Entry 7KTH (X-ray diffraction, 1.48 A resolution); this record covers chains A and D of the 4 polymer chains in the assembly.

Chain A:
Molecule: DNA-directed DNA/RNA polymerase mu
Source organism: Homo sapiens
Notes: EC 2.7.7.7
Reference sequence: Q9NP87 (DPOLM_HUMAN); numbering as in UniProt; present here: 132-397, 410-494
Chain sequence (356 residues; numbered 127 to 494; 12 numbers in that range are skipped by the numbering (no residue carries them; nothing is unmodelled there); the number before each row is that of its first residue):
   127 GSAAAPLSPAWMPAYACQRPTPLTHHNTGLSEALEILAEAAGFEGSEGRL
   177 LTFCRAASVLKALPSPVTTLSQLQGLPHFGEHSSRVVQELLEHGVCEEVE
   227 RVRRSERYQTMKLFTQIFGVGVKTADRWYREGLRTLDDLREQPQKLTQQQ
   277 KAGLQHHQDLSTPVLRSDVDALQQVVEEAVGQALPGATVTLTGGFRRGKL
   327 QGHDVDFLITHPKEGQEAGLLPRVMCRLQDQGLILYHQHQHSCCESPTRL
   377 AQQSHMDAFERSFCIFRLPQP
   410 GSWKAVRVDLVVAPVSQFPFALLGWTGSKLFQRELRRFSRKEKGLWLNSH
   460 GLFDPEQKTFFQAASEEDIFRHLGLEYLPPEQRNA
Disordered / not traced: 127-136, 365-384
Covalent attachments: 2,3-dihydroxy-1,4-dithiobutane (DTT) linked to Cys180
Construct notes: expression tag (127-131); conflict Gly410 (Pro in Q9NP87)
Metal / ion sites: Na+ site 1: Thr241, Ile243, Val246 (shared with 1 residue of chain P); Mg2+: Asp330, Asp332 (together with glycolic acid) (shared with 1 residue of chain P); Na+ site 2: Asp332, Asp418 (shared with 2 residues of chain P)
Ligand contacts: glycolic acid (GOA): Gly319, Gly320, Arg323, Asp330, Asp332
Swiss-Prot annotation at these positions:
  - region: Arg323 to Asp332 (Involved in ssDNA binding)
  - binding site (Mg(2+)): Asp330, Asp332, Asp418
  - site: Gly433 (Responsible for the low discrimination between dNTP and rNTP)
From the paper describing this entry:
  - mutagenesis - R445A: increased catalytic activity on dGTP misinsertion
  - mutagenesis - K438D: decreased catalytic activity on Mg2+-dependent dGTP:At
  - mutagenesis - K438D (23-fold): decreased catalytic activity on :Ct insertion
  - mutagenesis - K438D: unchanged catalytic activity on in the presence of Mn2+
  - mutagenesis - Q441A: unchanged catalytic activity on 8-oxodGTP

Chain D:
Molecule: 4-nt DNA strand
Sequence (4 nucleotides; numbered 1 to 4; the number before each row is that of its first residue):
     1 GCCG

Chain A / chain D interface:
Residue-residue contacts (13):
  Gly174(A) with DG1(D), hydrogen bond to the base
  Arg175(A) with DG1(D), salt bridge to the phosphate
  Thr178(A) with DG1(D), hydrogen bond to the base; DC2(D), sugar contact
  Phe179(A) with DG1(D), sugar contact
  Pro203(A) with DC3(D), phosphate contact
  His204(A) with DC2(D), sugar contact; DC3(D), hydrogen bond to the phosphate
  Gly206(A) with DC2(D), hydrogen bond to the phosphate
  Glu207(A) with DC2(D), hydrogen bond to the phosphate
  His208(A) with DG1(D), salt bridge to the phosphate; DC2(D), hydrogen bond to the phosphate
  Ser209(A) with DC2(D), hydrogen bond to the phosphate
Also at the interface, not in a pair above, chain A (14 interface residues in all): Ala140, Arg181, Leu202, Phe205
Also at the interface, not in a pair above, chain D (4 interface residues in all): DG4

Overview:
14 residues of chain A and 4 residues of chain D are in contact, with 7 hydrogen bonds and 2 salt bridges.
Among the polar pairs are Gly174(A)-DG1(D), Thr178(A)-DG1(D) and His204(A)-DC3(D). The paper reports that
R445A of chain A increases catalytic activity on dGTP misinsertion; K438D of chain A reduces catalytic
activity on Mg2+-dependent dGTP:At.
Chain A is DNA-directed DNA/RNA polymerase mu (Homo sapiens) and chain D is a 4-nt DNA strand; the structure,
DNA Polymerase Mu, 8-oxodGTP:Ct Product State Ternary Complex, 10 mM Mg2+ (2160min), was determined by X-ray
diffraction, deposited together with 7KSS, 7KST, 7KSU, 7KSV, 7KSW, 7KSX and 25 further entries.
